7TD9 - chain AAA; structure by X-ray diffraction, 1.61 A resolution.

# Chain AAA
Molecule: Isoform 4 of Transcription activator BRG1
Source organism: Homo sapiens
Notes: EC 3.6.4.-
UniProtKB: P51532-4 (SMCA4-4_HUMAN); residues 1448-1575 here correspond to UniProt positions 1418-1545 (UniProt number = residue number - 30)
Amino-acid sequence (130 residues; row label = number of the first residue in the row):
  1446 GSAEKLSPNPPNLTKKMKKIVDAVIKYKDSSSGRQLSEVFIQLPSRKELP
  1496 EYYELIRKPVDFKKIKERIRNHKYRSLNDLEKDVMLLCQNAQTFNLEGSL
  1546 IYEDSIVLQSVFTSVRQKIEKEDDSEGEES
Not modelled in the structure: 1446-1449, 1566-1575
Construct notes: expression tag (1446-1447)
Ligand contacts: SMARCA4 (GJN; 4-phenyl-5H-pyridazino[4,3-b]indol-3-amine): Val-1484, Phe-1485, Gln-1487, Leu-1488, Pro-1489, Leu-1494, Tyr-1497, Val-1505, Asp-1506, Phe-1539, Asn-1540, Ile-1546

# Summary
Chain AAA binds SMARCA4.
Chain AAA is Isoform 4 of Transcription activator BRG1 (Homo sapiens); the structure, G-059 bound to the
SMARCA4 (BRG1) Bromodomain, was determined by X-ray diffraction, deposited together with 7TAB.
